Entry 3D6V (X-ray diffraction, 2.20 A resolution); this record covers chain A.

== Chain A ==
Name: Tyrosyl-tRNA synthetase
Organism: Methanocaldococcus jannaschii
Notes: EC 6.1.1.1
Reference sequence: Q57834 (SYY_METJA); residue numbers follow UniProt; this construct covers 1-306
Chain sequence (314 residues; numbered 1 to 314; the number before each row is that of its first residue):
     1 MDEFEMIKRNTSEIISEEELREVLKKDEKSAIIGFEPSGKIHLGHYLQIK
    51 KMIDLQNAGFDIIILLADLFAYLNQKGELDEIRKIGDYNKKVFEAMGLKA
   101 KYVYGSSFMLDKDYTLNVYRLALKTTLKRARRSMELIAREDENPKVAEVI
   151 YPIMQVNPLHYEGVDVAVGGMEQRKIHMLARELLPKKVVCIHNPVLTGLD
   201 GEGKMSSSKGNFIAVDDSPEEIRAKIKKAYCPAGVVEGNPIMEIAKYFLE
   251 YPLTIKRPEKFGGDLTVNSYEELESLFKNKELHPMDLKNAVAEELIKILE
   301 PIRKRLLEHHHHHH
Disordered / not traced: 1, 310-314
Differences from the reference sequence: engineered mutation I32 (Tyr in Q57834), F70 (His in Q57834), S107 (Glu in Q57834), M109 (Gln in Q57834), P158 (Asp in Q57834), L159 (Ile in Q57834), E162 (Leu in Q57834); expression tag (307-314)
Ligand contacts: 4-(2,2,2-trifluoroethyl)-L-phenylalanine (TFQ): I32, I33, G34, F35, E36, L65, A67, F70, I137, Y151, Q155, H160, Y161, Q173
Swiss-Prot annotation at these positions:
  - region (Interaction with t-RNA): K228 to C231, H283 to K288
  - motif: P37 to H45 ('HIGH' region), K204 to S208 ('KMSKS' region)
  - binding site (L-tyrosine): E36, Q173
  - binding site (ATP): S207
  - site: N143 (Interaction with t-RNA)

== In short ==
Bound to chain A: 4-(2,2,2-trifluoroethyl)-L-phenylalanine. UniProt lists L-tyrosine-binding residues E36 and
Q173 and ATP-binding residue S207.
Chain A is Tyrosyl-tRNA synthetase (Methanocaldococcus jannaschii); the structure, Crystal structure of
4-(trifluoromethyldiazirinyl)phenylalanyl-tRNA synthetase, was determined by X-ray diffraction together with
3D6U from the same study.
